PDB entry 6XBL | electron microscopy, 3.96 A resolution | chains A and B of the 5 polymer chains in the assembly

[Chain A]
Molecule: Guanine nucleotide-binding protein G(i) subunit alpha-1
Organism: Homo sapiens
UniProt: P63096 (GNAI1_HUMAN); residues 1-354 here = UniProt positions 1-354
Sequence (354 residues; row label = number of the first residue in the row):
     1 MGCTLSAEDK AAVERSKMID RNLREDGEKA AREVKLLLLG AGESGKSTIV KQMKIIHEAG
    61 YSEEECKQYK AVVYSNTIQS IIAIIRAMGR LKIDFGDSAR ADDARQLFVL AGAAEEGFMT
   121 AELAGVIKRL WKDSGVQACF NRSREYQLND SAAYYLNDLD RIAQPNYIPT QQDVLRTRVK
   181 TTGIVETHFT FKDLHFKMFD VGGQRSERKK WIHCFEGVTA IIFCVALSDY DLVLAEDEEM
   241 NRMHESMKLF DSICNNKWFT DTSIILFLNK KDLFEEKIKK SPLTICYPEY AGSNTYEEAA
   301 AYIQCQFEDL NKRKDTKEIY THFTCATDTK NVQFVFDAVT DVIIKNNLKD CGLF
Disordered / not traced: 1-4, 55-182, 234-240
UniProt features mapped onto this chain:
  - region: Lys35 to Thr48 (G1 motif), Asp173 to Thr181 (G2 motif), Phe196 to Arg205 (G3 motif), Ile265 to Asp272 (G4 motif), Thr324 to Thr329 (G5 motif)
  - binding site (GTP): Glu43 to Thr48, Ser151, Leu175 to Thr181, Asp200 to Gln204, Asn269 to Asp272, Ala326
  - binding site (Mg(2+)): Ser47, Thr181
  - modified residue: Arg178 (ADP-ribosylarginine), Gln204 (Deamidated glutamine), Cys351 (ADP-ribosylcysteine)
  - lipidation: Gly2 (N-myristoyl glycine), Cys3 (S-palmitoyl cysteine)
  - natural variant: Gly40 (G40C: In NEDHISB; G40R: In NEDHISB), Gly45 (G45D: In NEDHISB), Thr48 (T48I: In NEDHISB; T48K: In NEDHISB), Gln52 (Q52P: In NEDHISB), Ser75 (deletion: In NEDHISB; uncertain significance), Gln172 (deletion: In NEDHISB), Asp173 (D173V: In NEDHISB), Glu186 to Phe189 (deletion: In NEDHISB; uncertain significance), Cys224 (C224Y: In NEDHISB), Lys270 (K270N: In NEDHISB; K270R: In NEDHISB), Asp272 (D272G: In NEDHISB), Ala326 (A326P: In NEDHISB), 1 further natural variant entry in UniProt
  - mutagenesis: Gly42 (G42R: Abolishes switch to an activated conformation and dissociation from beta and gamma subunits upon GTP binding. Abolishes interaction with RGS family members), Glu116 (E116L: Enhances interaction (inactive GDP-bound) with RGS14), Gln147 (Q147L: Enhances interaction (inactive GDP-bound) with RGS14), Glu245 (E245L: Enhances interaction (inactive GDP-bound) with RGS14)

[Chain B]
Molecule: Guanine nucleotide-binding protein G(I)/G(S)/G(T) subunit beta-1
Organism: Homo sapiens
UniProt: P62873 (GBB1_HUMAN); numbering as in UniProt (aligned over 2-340)
Sequence (344 residues; each row starts with the number of its first residue; numbers below 1 keep their minus sign (Pro-3 is residue -3)):
    -3 PGSSGSELDQ LRQEAEQLKN QIRDARKACA DATLSQITNN IDPVGRIQMR TRRTLRGHLA
    57 KIYAMHWGTD SRLLVSASQD GKLIIWDSYT TNKVHAIPLR SSWVMTCAYA PSGNYVACGG
   117 LDNICSIYNL KTREGNVRVS RELAGHTGYL SCCRFLDDNQ IVTSSGDTTC ALWDIETGQQ
   177 TTTFTGHTGD VMSLSLAPDT RLFVSGACDA SAKLWDVREG MCRQTFTGHE SDINAICFFP
   237 NGNAFATGSD DATCRLFDLR ADQELMTYSH DNIICGITSV SFSKSGRLLL AGYDDFNCNV
   297 WDALKADRAG VLAGHDNRVS CLGVTDDGMA VATGSWDSFL KIWN
Disordered / not traced: -3 to 4
Sequence notes: expression tag (-3 to 1)
UniProt features mapped onto this chain:
  - modified residue: Ser2 (N-acetylserine), His266 (Phosphohistidine)
  - natural variant: Leu30 (L30F: In MRD42; uncertain significance), Arg52 (R52G: In MRD42), Gly64 (G64V: In MRD42), Asp76 (D76E: In MRD42; D76G: In MRD42), Gly77 (G77S: In MRD42), Lys78 (K78R: In MRD42), Ile80 (I80N: In MRD42; I80T: In MRD42), His91 (H91R: In MRD42; uncertain significance), Ala92 (A92T: In MRD42), Pro94 (P94S: In MRD42), Leu95 (L95P: In MRD42), Arg96 (R96L: In MRD42), 5 further natural variant entries in UniProt
Disulfides: Cys121-Cys149

[Interface between chain A and chain B]
Residue-residue contacts - 33 pairs, chain A then chain B:
  Val13(A) with Asn88(B)
  Arg15(A) with Val90(B), hydrogen bond (side chain-backbone); His91(B)
  Ser16(A) with Lys89(B)
  Ile19(A) with Lys89(B); Ala92(B), hydrophobic
  Asp20(A) with Lys89(B), salt bridge
  Leu23(A) with Gly53(B); Asp76(B); Lys78(B)
  Asp26(A) with Lys78(B), salt bridge
  Gly27(A) with Leu55(B)
  Ile184(A) with Trp99(B); Asp118(B)
  Phe199(A) with Trp99(B), hydrophobic
  Gln204(A) with Leu117(B); Gly144(B); Tyr145(B)
  Ser206(A) with Tyr145(B); Asp186(B), hydrogen bond
  Glu207(A) with Asp186(B)
  Lys210(A) with Tyr145(B); Met188(B); Asp228(B), salt bridge; Asn230(B)
  His213(A) with Tyr59(B), hydrogen bond; Trp332(B)
  Cys214(A) with Tyr59(B); Gln75(B), hydrogen bond; Trp99(B), hydrophobic
  Phe215(A) with Trp99(B), hydrophobic
  Glu216(A) with Lys57(B)
  Trp258(A) with Arg314(B)
Interface residues without a listed pair, chain A (25 interface residues in all): Asp9, Ala12, Arg24, Gly183, Lys209, Trp211
Interface residues without a listed pair, chain B (29 interface residues in all): Ile80, Thr86, Asn119, Gly162, Cys204, Asp246

[Summary]
25 residues of chain A and 29 residues of chain B are in contact, with 4 hydrogen bonds and 3 salt bridges.
Among the polar pairs are Asp20(A)-Lys89(B), Asp26(A)-Lys78(B) and Lys210(A)-Asp228(B).
Chain A is Guanine nucleotide-binding protein G(i) subunit alpha-1 and chain B is Guanine nucleotide-binding
protein G(I)/G(S)/G(T) subunit beta-1, both from Homo sapiens; the structure, Structure of human SMO-Gi
complex with SAG, was determined by electron microscopy (same publication as 6XBJ, 6XBK and 6XBM).
